Entry 1I4Q (X-ray diffraction, 2.20 A resolution); this record covers chain A.

Chain A:
Name: Enterotoxin type C-2
Organism: Staphylococcus aureus
Reference sequence: P34071 (ENTC2_STAAU); residues 1-239 here correspond to UniProt positions 28-266 (UniProt number = residue number + 27)
Chain sequence (239 residues; numbered 1 to 239; the number before each row is that of its first residue):
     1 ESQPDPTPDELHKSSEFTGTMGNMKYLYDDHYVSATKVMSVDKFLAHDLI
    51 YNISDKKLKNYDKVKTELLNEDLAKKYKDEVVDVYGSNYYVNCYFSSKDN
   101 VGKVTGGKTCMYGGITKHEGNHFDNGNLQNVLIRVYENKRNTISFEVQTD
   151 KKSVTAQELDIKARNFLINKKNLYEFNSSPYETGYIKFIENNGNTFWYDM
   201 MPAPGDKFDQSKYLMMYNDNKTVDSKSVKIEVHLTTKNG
Unresolved in the structure: 101-105
Cystine bridges: Cys-93/Cys-110
Ion coordination: Zn2+: Asp-9, Asp-83, His-118, His-122
Swiss-Prot annotation at these positions:
  - binding site (Zn(2+)): Asp-9, His-47, Glu-71, Glu-80, Asp-83, His-118, Glu-119, His-122

Overview:
Asp-9, Asp-83, His-118 and His-122 coordinate Zn2+. From UniProt: 8 Zn2+-binding residues.
Chain A is Enterotoxin type C-2 (Staphylococcus aureus); the structure, Crystal structure of staphylococcal
enterotoxin C2 at 100K crystallized at ph 6.0, was determined by X-ray diffraction together with 1I4P, 1I4R,
1I4X and 1CQV from the same study.
